PDB entry 3KXG | X-ray diffraction, 1.70 A resolution | chain A

[Chain A]
Molecule: Casein kinase II subunit alpha
From: Zea mays
Notes: EC 2.7.11.1; fragment: alpha subunit
UniProt: P28523 (CSK2A_MAIZE); residues 7-333 here correspond to UniProt positions 2-328 (UniProt number = residue number - 5)
Sequence (327 residues; numbered 7 to 333; the number before each row is that of its first residue):
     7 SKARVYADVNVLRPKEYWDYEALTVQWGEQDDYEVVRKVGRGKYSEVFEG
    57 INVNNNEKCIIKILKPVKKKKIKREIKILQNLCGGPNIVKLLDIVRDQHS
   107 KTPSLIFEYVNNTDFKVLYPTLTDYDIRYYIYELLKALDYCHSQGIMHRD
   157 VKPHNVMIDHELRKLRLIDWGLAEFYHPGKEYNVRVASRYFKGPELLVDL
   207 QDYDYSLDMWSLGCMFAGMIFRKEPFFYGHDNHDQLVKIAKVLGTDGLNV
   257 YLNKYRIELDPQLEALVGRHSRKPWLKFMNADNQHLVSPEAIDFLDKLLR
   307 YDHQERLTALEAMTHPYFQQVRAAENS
Modified residues: Cys89 (s-hydroxycysteine; CSO)
Swiss-Prot annotation at these positions:
  - active site: Asp156 (Proton acceptor)
  - binding site (ATP): Val45 to Val53, Lys68
Ligand contacts: 3,4,5,6,7-pentabromo-1H-indazole (K6X): Val45, Val53, Ile66, Lys68, Val95, Phe113, Glu114, Val116, Asn118, Met163, Ile174, Asp175

[Overview]
Ligands of chain A: 3,4,5,6,7-pentabromo-1H-indazole. From UniProt: active-site residue Asp156 and 10
ATP-binding residues.
Chain A is Casein kinase II subunit alpha (Zea mays); the structure, Crystal structure of Z. mays CK2 kinase
alpha subunit in complex with the inhibitor 3,4,5,6,7-pentabromo-1H-indazole (K64), was determined by X-ray
diffraction (same publication as 3PVG, 3KXH, 3KXM and 3KXN).
